Entry 5WPB (X-ray diffraction, 1.55 A resolution); this record covers chain A.

[Chain A]
Name: Histone deacetylase 6
Organism: Homo sapiens
Notes: EC 3.5.1.98
UniProt: Q9UBN7 (HDAC6_HUMAN), isoform Q9UBN7-2; residues 1109-1208 here correspond to UniProt positions 957-1056 (UniProt number = residue number - 152)
Sequence (102 residues; numbered 1107 to 1208; the number before each row is that of its first residue):
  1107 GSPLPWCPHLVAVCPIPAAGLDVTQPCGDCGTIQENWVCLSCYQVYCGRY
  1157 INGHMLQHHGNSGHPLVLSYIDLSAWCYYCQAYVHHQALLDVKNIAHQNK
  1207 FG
Construct notes: expression tag (1107-1108)
Metal / ion sites: Zn2+ site 1: Cys1113, His1115, Cys1183, Cys1186; Zn2+ site 2: Cys1133, Cys1136, Cys1153, His1160; Zn2+ site 3: Cys1145, Cys1148, His1164, His1170
Ligand contacts: B8P (3-{3-[(pyridin-2-yl)methoxy]quinoxalin-2-yl}propanoic acid): Glu1141, Trp1143, Gly1154, Arg1155, Tyr1156, Met1161, Leu1162, Ser1175, Ile1177, Asp1178, Ser1180, Trp1182, Tyr1184, Tyr1189

[In short]
Ligands of chain A: compound B8P. Cys1113, His1115, Cys1183 and Cys1186 coordinate Zn2+ site 1. Cys1133,
Cys1136, Cys1153 and His1160 coordinate Zn2+ site 2.
Chain A is Histone deacetylase 6 (Homo sapiens); the structure, Crystal structure of fragment
3-(3-(pyridin-2-ylmethoxy)quinoxalin-2-yl)propanoic acid bound in the ubiquitin binding pocket of the HDAC6
zinc-finger ..., was determined by X-ray diffraction (same publication as 5B8D, 5KH3, 5KH7 and 5KH9).
